PDB entry 9E0N | electron microscopy, 3.24 A resolution | chains a and d of the 55 polymer chains in the assembly

== Chain a ==
Molecule: 16S rRNA
From: Mycolicibacterium smegmatis
Sequence (1528 nucleotides; each row starts with the number of its first residue):
     1 UUUUUGUUUGGAGAGUUUGAUCCUGGCUCAGGACGAACGCUGGCGGCGUG
    51 CUUAACACAUGCAAGUCGAACGGAAAGGCCCUUUCGGGGGUACUCGAGUG
   101 GCGAACGGGUGAGUAACACGUGGGUGAUCUGCCCUGCACUUUGGGAUAAG
   151 CCUGGGAAACUGGGUCUAAUACCGAAUACACCCUGCUGGUCGCAUGGCCU
   201 GGUAGGGGAAAGCUUUUGCGGUGUGGGAUGGGCCCGCGGCCUAUCAGCUU
   251 GUUGGUGGGGUGAUGGCCUACCAAGGCGACGACGGGUAGCCGGCCUGAGA
   301 GGGUGACCGGCCACACUGGGACUGAGAUACGGCCCAGACUCCUACGGGAG
   351 GCAGCAGUGGGGAAUAUUGCACAAUGGGCGCAAGCCUGAUGCAGCGACGC
   401 CGCGUGAGGGAUGACGGCCUUCGGGUUGUAAACCUCUUUCAGCACAGACG
   451 AAGCGCAAGUGACGGUAUGUGCAGAAGAAGGACCGGCCAACUACGUGCCA
   501 GCAGCCGCGGUAAUACGUAGGGUCCGAGCGUUGUCCGGAAUUACUGGGCG
   551 UAAAGAGCUCGUAGGUGGUUUGUCGCGUUGUUCGUGAAAACUCACAGCUU
   601 AACUGUGGGCGUGCGGGCGAUACGGGCAGACUAGAGUACUGCAGGGGAGA
   651 CUGGAAUUCCUGGUGUAGCGGUGGAAUGCGCAGAUAUCAGGAGGAACACC
   701 GGUGGCGAAGGCGGGUCUCUGGGCAGUAACUGACGCUGAGGAGCGAAAGC
   751 GUGGGGAGCGAACAGGAUUAGAUACCCUGGUAGUCCACGCCGUAAACGGU
   801 GGGUACUAGGUGUGGGUUUCCUUCCUUGGGAUCCGUGCCGUAGCUAACGC
   851 AUUAAGUACCCCGCCUGGGGAGUACGGCCGCAAGGCUAAAACUCAAAGGA
   901 AUUGACGGGGGCCCGCACAAGCGGCGGAGCAUGUGGAUUAAUUCGAUGCA
   951 ACGCGAAGAACCUUACCUGGGUUUGACAUGCACAGGACGCCGGCAGAGAU
  1001 GUCGGUUCCCUUGUGGCCUGUGUGCAGGUGGUGCAUGGCUGUCGUCAGCU
  1051 CGUGUCGUGAGAUGUUGGGUUAAGUCCCGCAACGAGCGCAACCCUUGUCU
  1101 CAUGUUGCCAGCACGUUAUGGUGGGGACUCGUGAGAGACUGCCGGGGUCA
  1151 ACUCGGAGGAAGGUGGGGAUGACGUCAAGUCAUCAUGCCCCUUAUGUCCA
  1201 GGGCUUCACACAUGCUACAAUGGCCGGUACAAAGGGCUGCGAUGCCGUGA
  1251 GGUGGAGCGAAUCCUUUCAAAGCCGGUCUCAGUUCGGAUCGGGGUCUGCA
  1301 ACUCGACCCCGUGAAGUCGGAGUCGCUAGUAAUCGCAGAUCAGCAACGCU
  1351 GCGGUGAAUACGUUCCCGGGCCUUGUACACACCGCCCGUCACGUCAUGAA
  1401 AGUCGGUAACACCCGAAGCCGGUGGCCUAACCCUUGUGGAGGGAGCCGUC
  1451 GAAGGUGGGAUCGGCGAUUGGGACGAAGUCGUAACAAGGUAGCCGUACCG
  1501 GAAGGUGCGGCUGGAUCACCUCCUUUCU
Disordered / not traced: 1-8, 823-826, 1519-1528
Metal / ion sites: Mg2+ site 1 near G25 (its only coordinating residue here); Mg2+ site 2 near G96 (its only coordinating residue here); Mg2+ site 3: A171, C172; Mg2+ site 4: C352, G354; Mg2+ site 5 near G362 (its only coordinating residue here); Mg2+ site 6: A552, A553, A554; Mg2+ site 7: G557, A794; Mg2+ site 8 near C558 (its only coordinating residue here); Mg2+ site 9 near G568 (its only coordinating residue here); Mg2+ site 10: A587, A588, A589; Mg2+ site 11 near A739 (its only coordinating residue here); Mg2+ site 12 near A748 (its only coordinating residue here); 10 more Mg2+ sites not listed

== Chain d ==
Protein: Small ribosomal subunit protein uS4
From: Mycolicibacterium smegmatis
UniProt: A0QSL7 (RS4_MYCS2); numbering as in UniProt (aligned over 1-201)
Sequence (201 residues; each row starts with the number of its first residue):
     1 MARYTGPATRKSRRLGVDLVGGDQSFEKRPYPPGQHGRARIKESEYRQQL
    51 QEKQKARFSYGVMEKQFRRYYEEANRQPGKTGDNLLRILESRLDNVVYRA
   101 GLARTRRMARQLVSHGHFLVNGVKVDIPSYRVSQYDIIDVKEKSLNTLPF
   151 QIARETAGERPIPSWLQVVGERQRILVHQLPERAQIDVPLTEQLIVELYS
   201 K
Disordered / not traced: 1

== How chain a and chain d interact ==
Pairs across the interface (100; chain a residue first):
  G11(a) with Ser-200(d), hydrogen bond to the phosphate
  A12(a) with Gln-49(d), hydrogen bond to the base; Glu-197(d), hydrogen bond to the base; Leu-198(d), base contact; Ser-200(d), phosphate contact; Lys-201(d), phosphate contact
  G32(a) with Arg-68(d), salt bridge to the phosphate
  C401(a) with Lys-65(d), phosphate contact
  G402(a) with Gln-66(d), hydrogen bond to the phosphate; Ile-127(d), sugar contact
  C403(a) with Arg-110(d), salt bridge to the phosphate; Ser-114(d), hydrogen bond to the phosphate; Pro-128(d), sugar contact
  G404(a) with Ala-2(d), base contact; Arg-3(d), salt bridge to the phosphate; Arg-110(d), salt bridge to the phosphate; Ser-114(d), hydrogen bond to the phosphate
  U405(a) with Ala-2(d), base contact; Arg-3(d), salt bridge to the phosphate
  G406(a) with Arg-3(d), sugar contact; Thr-5(d), phosphate contact; Gln-111(d), hydrogen bond to the sugar
  A407(a) with Arg-107(d), salt bridge to the phosphate; Met-108(d), hydrogen bond to the sugar; Gln-111(d), sugar contact
  G408(a) with Arg-104(d), hydrogen bond to the sugar; Thr-105(d), phosphate contact
  G409(a) with Arg-104(d), salt bridge to the phosphate
  G413(a) with Lys-28(d), hydrogen bond to the base; Arg-29(d), hydrogen bond to the base
  C418(a) with Gln-35(d), base contact
  G425(a) with Tyr-31(d), hydrogen bond to the phosphate; Gln-35(d), hydrogen bond to the base
  U426(a) with Arg-29(d), salt bridge to the phosphate; Tyr-31(d), hydrogen bond to the phosphate; Gly-34(d), sugar contact; Gln-35(d), sugar contact
  U427(a) with Arg-13(d), salt bridge to the phosphate; Arg-29(d), salt bridge to the phosphate; Pro-33(d), phosphate contact; Gly-34(d), hydrogen bond to the phosphate
  G428(a) with Pro-7(d), phosphate contact; Arg-10(d), salt bridge to the phosphate; Arg-29(d), hydrogen bond to the phosphate
  U429(a) with Thr-9(d), hydrogen bond to the phosphate; Arg-13(d), salt bridge to the phosphate; Ser-25(d), phosphate contact; Arg-29(d), salt bridge to the phosphate
  A430(a) with Pro-7(d), phosphate contact; Ala-8(d), hydrogen bond to the phosphate
  U435(a) with Leu-148(d), sugar contact
  U437(a) with His-115(d), hydrogen bond to the sugar; His-117(d), hydrogen bond to the sugar
  U438(a) with Lys-143(d), salt bridge to the phosphate
  U439(a) with Ser-114(d), hydrogen bond to the sugar; His-115(d), base contact; Asp-126(d), hydrogen bond to the sugar
  A479(a) with Ala-2(d), base contact
  C488(a) with Tyr-46(d), sugar contact; Lys-201(d), salt bridge to the phosphate
  A489(a) with Ser-44(d), hydrogen bond to the phosphate; Tyr-46(d), phosphate contact; Arg-47(d), sugar contact; Leu-50(d), sugar contact
  C491(a) with His-36(d), hydrogen bond to the base
  U492(a) with Gln-35(d), sugar contact; His-36(d), hydrogen bond to the phosphate
  G520(a) with Gln-35(d), base contact
  G521(a) with Gly-34(d), sugar contact; Gln-35(d), sugar contact
  G522(a) with Arg-10(d), salt bridge to the phosphate; Arg-14(d), hydrogen bond to the sugar; Pro-33(d), phosphate contact; Gly-34(d), sugar contact
  U523(a) with Arg-10(d), salt bridge to the phosphate; Arg-14(d), salt bridge to the phosphate; Pro-33(d), phosphate contact
  C524(a) with Gln-54(d), hydrogen bond to the phosphate; Phe-58(d), phosphate contact
  C525(a) with Gln-54(d), phosphate contact; Arg-57(d), salt bridge to the phosphate; Glu-64(d), phosphate contact
  G526(a) with Ala-2(d), base contact; Tyr-4(d), base contact; Met-63(d), phosphate contact; Glu-64(d), hydrogen bond to the phosphate; Lys-65(d), hydrogen bond to the phosphate
  A527(a) with Ala-2(d), hydrogen bond to the phosphate
  C529(a) with Lys-65(d), salt bridge to the phosphate
  U592(a) with Arg-76(d), salt bridge to the phosphate
  C593(a) with Arg-76(d), salt bridge to the phosphate
  A594(a) with Gln-77(d), phosphate contact
  U599(a) with Lys-124(d), base contact; Val-125(d), sugar contact; Asp-126(d), hydrogen bond to the base; Ile-127(d), base contact
  U600(a) with Ile-127(d), base contact; Tyr-130(d), sugar contact
  A601(a) with Arg-69(d), hydrogen bond to the phosphate
  A602(a) with Arg-69(d), salt bridge to the phosphate
Also at the interface, not in a pair above, chain a (50 interface residues in all): U9, G10, C436, U470, A475
Also at the interface, not in a pair above, chain d (60 interface residues in all): Asn-75, Pro-78, Ser-129, Arg-131, Pro-149

== Summary ==
50 residues of chain a and 60 residues of chain d are in contact; the contacts include 32 hydrogen bonds and
23 salt bridges. Polar pairs include A12(a)/Gln-49(d), A12(a)/Glu-197(d) and G413(a)/Lys-28(d). A171(a) and
C172(a) form the Mg2+ site 3.
Chain a is 16S rRNA and chain d is Small ribosomal subunit protein uS4, both from Mycolicibacterium smegmatis;
the structure, M. smegmatis unmethylated 70S ribosome structure, was determined by electron microscopy.
